9BU0 - chains C and G of the 8 polymer chains in the assembly; structure by X-ray diffraction, 2.89 A resolution.

Chain C:
Molecule: Major histocompatibility complex class I-related gene protein
From: Homo sapiens
UniProt: Q95460 (HMR1_HUMAN); residues 1-270 here correspond to UniProt positions 23-292 (UniProt number = residue number + 22)
Chain sequence (271 residues; numbered 0 to 270; the number before each row is that of its first residue; numbering starts at 0):
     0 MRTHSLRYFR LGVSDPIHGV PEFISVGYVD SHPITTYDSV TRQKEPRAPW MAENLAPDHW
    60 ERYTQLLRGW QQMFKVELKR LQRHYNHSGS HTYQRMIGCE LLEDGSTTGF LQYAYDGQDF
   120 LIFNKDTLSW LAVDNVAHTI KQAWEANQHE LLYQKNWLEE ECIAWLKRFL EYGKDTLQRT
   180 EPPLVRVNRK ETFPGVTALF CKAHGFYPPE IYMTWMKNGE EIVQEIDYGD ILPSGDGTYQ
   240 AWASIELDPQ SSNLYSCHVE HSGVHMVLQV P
Not modelled in the structure: 0, 222-223, 247-251
Construct notes: initiating methionine (0); conflict Ser261 (Cys283 in Q95460)
UniProt features mapped onto this chain:
  - binding site (5-(2-oxoethylideneamino)-6-(D-ribitylamino)uracil): Arg9, Ser24, Lys43, Arg94, Tyr152, Gln153
  - binding site (5-(2-oxopropylideneamino)-6-(D-ribitylamino)uracil): Arg9, Ser24, Lys43, Arg94, Tyr152, Gln153
  - binding site (7-hydroxy-6-methyl-8-(1-D-ribityl)lumazine): Arg9, Ser24, Lys43, Arg94, Tyr152, Gln153
  - binding site (8-(9H-purin-6-yl)-2-oxa-8-azabicyclo[3.3.1]nona-3,6-diene-4,6-dicarbaldehyde): Arg9, Lys43, His58, Arg94
  - binding site (2-amino-4-oxopteridine-6-carbaldehyde): Lys43
  - binding site (pyridoxal): Lys43
  - glycosylation: Asn85 (N-linked (GlcNAc...) asparagine)
Cystine bridges: Cys98-Cys161, Cys200-Cys256
Covalently attached groups: salicylaldehyde (NK) linked to Lys43
Ligand contacts: salicylaldehyde (NK): Tyr7, Arg9, Ser24, Tyr62, Leu66, Trp69, Trp156
What the authors report for this chain:
  - binding site for salicylaldehyde: Tyr7, Ser24, Lys43, Tyr62, Trp69, Trp156

Chain G:
Molecule: Human TCR TRAV1-2_ALPHA
From: Homo sapiens
Chain sequence (204 residues; each row starts with the number of its first residue; numbering starts at 0):
     0 MGQNIDQPTE MTATEGAIVQ INCTYQTSGF NGLFWYQQHA GEAPTFLSYN VLDGLEEKGR
    60 FSSFLSRSKG YSYLLLKELQ MKDSASYLCA VKDSNYQLIW GAGTKLIIKP DIQNPDPAVY
   120 QLRDSKSSDK SVCLFTDFDS QTNVSQSKDS DVYITDKCVL DMRSMDFKSN SAVAWSNKSD
   180 FACANAFNNS IIPEDTFFPS PESS
Not modelled in the structure: 0, 201-203
Cystine bridges: Cys22-Cys88, Cys132-Cys182

How chain C and chain G interact:
Residue-residue contacts (8):
  Gln111(C) - Lys125(G)  hydrogen bond
  Asp118(C) - Lys125(G)  salt bridge
  Ile121(C) - Lys125(G)
  Ile121(C) - Ser126(G)
  Leu130(C) - Lys125(G)
  Leu130(C) - Ser126(G)
  Leu130(C) - Ser127(G)
  Leu130(C) - Asp128(G)
Other interface residues (no listed pair), chain C (5 interface residues in all): Asn123

Summary:
5 residues of chain C and 4 residues of chain G are in contact, with 1 hydrogen bond and 1 salt bridge. Polar
pairs include Asp118(C)-Lys125(G) and Gln111(C)-Lys125(G). Salicylaldehyde is covalently linked to Lys43(C).
The paper reports a binding site for salicylaldehyde at Tyr7(C), Ser24(C) and Lys43(C) among others.
Here chain C is Major histocompatibility complex class I-related gene protein and chain G is Human TCR
TRAV1-2_ALPHA, both from Homo sapiens. Entry 9BU0 (Structure of human MAIT A-F7 TCR in complex with human
MR1-salicylaldehyde) was determined by X-ray diffraction (same publication as 9BTX, 9BTY and 9BTZ).
